Entry 7PFC (electron microscopy, 6.40 A resolution (low resolution: residue-level contacts below are approximate; hydrogen-bond / salt-bridge calls are withheld)); this record covers chains I and O of the 19 polymer chains in the assembly.

# Chain I
Molecule: 788-nt DNA strand
Organism: synthetic construct
Sequence (788 nucleotides; numbered 1 to 787 plus 218 insertion-coded residues; 217 numbers in that range are skipped by the numbering (no residue carries them; nothing is unmodelled there); the number before each row is that of its first residue; a row labelled like 187A-187Z holds insertion residues (187A, then the next letters in order)):
     1 ATCGTCTCGCGCACTGGCCGCCATACTGGAGAATCCCGGTGCCGAGGCCG
    51 CTCAATTGGTCGTAGACAGCTCTAGCACCGCTTAAACGCACGTACGCGCT
   101 GTCCCCCGCGTTTTAACCGCCAAGGGGATTACTCCCTAGTCTCCAGGCAC
   151 GTGTCAGATATATACATCCTGTCATGTAAGTATTAAG
187A-187Z GTAACCCAGTACTGTCTCGCGCACTG
188A-188Z GCCGCCATACTGGAGAATCCCGGTGC
189A-189Z CGAGGCCGCTCAATTGGTCGTAGACA
190A-190Z GCTCTAGCACCGCTTAAACGCACGTA
191A-191Z CGCGCTGTCCCCCGCGTTTTAACCGC
192A-192Z CAAGGGGATTACTCCCTAGTCTCCAG
193A-193Z GCACGTGTCAGATATATACATCCTGT
194A-194Z CATGTAAGTATTAAGGTAACCCAGTA
195A-195J CTGTCTCGCG
   405 CACTGGCCGCCATACTGGAGAATCCCGGTGCCGAGGCCGCTCAATTGGTC
   455 GTAGACAGCTCTAGCACCGCTTAAACGCACGTACGCGCTGTCCCCCGCGT
   505 TTTAACCGCCAAGGGGATTACTCCCTAGTCTCCAGGCACGTGTCAGATAT
   555 ATACATCCTGTCATGTAAGTAATAAGGTAACCCAGTACTGTCTCGCGCAC
   605 TGGCCGCCATACTGGAGAATCCCGGTGCCGAGGCCGCTCAATTGGTCGTA
   655 GACAGCTCTAGCACCGCTTAAACGCACGTACGCGCTGTCCCCCGCGTTTT
   705 AACCGCCAAGGGGATTACTCCCTAGTCTCCAGGCACGTGTCAGATATATA
   755 CATCCTGTCATGTAAGTATTAAGGTAACCCGAT
Not modelled in the structure: 1-15, 187A-187Z, 188A-188Z, 189A-189Z, 190A-190Z, 191A-191Z, 192A-192Z, 193A-193Z, 194A-194Z, 195A-195J, 577-787

# Chain O
Molecule: Histone H3.2
Organism: Homo sapiens
UniProt: Q71DI3 (H32_HUMAN); residues 0-135 here correspond to UniProt positions 1-136 (UniProt number = residue number + 1)
Chain sequence (136 residues; numbered 0 to 135; the number before each row is that of its first residue; numbering starts at 0):
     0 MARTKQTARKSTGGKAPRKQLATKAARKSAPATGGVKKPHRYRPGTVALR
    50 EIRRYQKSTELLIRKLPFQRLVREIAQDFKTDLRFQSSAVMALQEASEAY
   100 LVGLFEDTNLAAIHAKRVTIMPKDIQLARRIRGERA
Not modelled in the structure: 0-36, 134-135
Sequence notes: engineered mutation Ala110 (Cys111 in Q71DI3)
Curated features (UniProtKB/Swiss-Prot):
  - modified residue: Arg2 (Asymmetric dimethylarginine), Thr3 (Phosphothreonine), Lys4 (Allysine), Gln5 (5-glutamyl dopamine), Thr6 (Phosphothreonine), Arg8 (Citrulline), Lys9 (N6,N6,N6-trimethyllysine), Ser10 (ADP-ribosylserine), Thr11 (Phosphothreonine), Lys14 (N6-(2-hydroxyisobutyryl)lysine), Arg17 (Asymmetric dimethylarginine), Lys18 (N6-(2-hydroxyisobutyryl)lysine), Lys23 (N6-(2-hydroxyisobutyryl)lysine), Arg26 (Citrulline), Lys27 (N6,N6,N6-trimethyllysine), Ser28 (ADP-ribosylserine), Lys36 (N6,N6,N6-trimethyllysine), Lys37 (N6-methyllysine), Tyr41 (Phosphotyrosine), Lys56 (N6,N6,N6-trimethyllysine) and 8 more in UniProt
  - lipidation: Lys18 (N6-decanoyllysine)

# Interface between chain I and chain O
Pairs across the interface (31; chain I residue first):
  DC469(I) - Arg83(O)
  DC469(I) - Phe84(O)
  DC469(I) - Ser86(O)
  DA470(I) - Gln68(O)
  DA470(I) - Arg72(O)
  DA470(I) - Arg83(O)
  DA470(I) - Phe84(O)
  DA479(I) - Arg63(O)
  DC480(I) - Arg63(O)
  DG485(I) - Arg40(O)
  DA487(I) - Pro43(O)
  DC488(I) - Arg42(O)
  DC488(I) - Pro43(O)
  DG489(I) - Val117(O)
  DG489(I) - Thr118(O)
  DC490(I) - Arg116(O)
  DC490(I) - Val117(O)
  DC490(I) - Thr118(O)
  DC490(I) - Met120(O)
  DG491(I) - Arg116(O)
  DG491(I) - Met120(O)
  DC562(I) - Tyr41(O)
  DC562(I) - Thr45(O)
  DC562(I) - Arg52(O)
  DT563(I) - His39(O)
  DT563(I) - Arg40(O)
  DT563(I) - Tyr41(O)
  DT563(I) - Arg42(O)
  DT563(I) - Thr45(O)
  DG564(I) - His39(O)
  DG564(I) - Arg40(O)
Other interface residues (no listed pair), chain I (14 interface residues in all): DT486
Other interface residues (no listed pair), chain O (18 interface residues in all): Gln85

# Overview
Chain I and chain O form an interface of 14 and 18 residues respectively.
Chain I is a 788-nt DNA strand (synthetic construct) and chain O is Histone H3.2 (Homo sapiens); the
structure, Nucleosome stack of the 4x197 nucleosome array containing H1, was determined by electron microscopy
together with 7PET, 7PEU, 7PEV, 7PEW, 7PEX, 7PEY and 16 further entries from the same study.
